PDB entry 9CXM | X-ray diffraction, 1.76 A resolution | chains A and B

Chain A (and B):
Name: Fructosamine-3-kinase
Source organism: Homo sapiens
Notes: EC 2.7.1.171, 2.7.1.172; chain B of this document is another copy of the same molecule, construct and numbering; everything in this record applies to it too
Reference sequence: Q9H479 (FN3K_HUMAN); aligned to UniProt positions 1-290 over residues 1-290 (the alignment contains insertions or deletions, so no single offset holds)
Sequence (291 residues; each row starts with the number of its first residue; numbering starts at 0):
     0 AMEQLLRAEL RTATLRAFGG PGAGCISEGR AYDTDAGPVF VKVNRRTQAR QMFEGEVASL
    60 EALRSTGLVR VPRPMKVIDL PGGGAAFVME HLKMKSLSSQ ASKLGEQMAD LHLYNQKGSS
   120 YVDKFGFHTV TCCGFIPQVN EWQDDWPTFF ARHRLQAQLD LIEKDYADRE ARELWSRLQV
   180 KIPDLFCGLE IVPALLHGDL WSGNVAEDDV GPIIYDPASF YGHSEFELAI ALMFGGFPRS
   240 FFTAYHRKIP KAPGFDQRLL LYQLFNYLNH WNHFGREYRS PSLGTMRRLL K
Unresolved in the structure: 20-25 (chain B: 19-20)
Differences from the reference sequence: expression tag (0); linker (117-119)
Curated features (UniProtKB/Swiss-Prot):
  - binding site (ATP): Glu89 to Leu91
  - modified residue: Met1 (N-acetylmethionine)
Residues lining bound ligands: ADP (adenosine-5'-diphosphate): Ser26, Phe39, Lys41, Pro71, Met88, Glu89, His90, Leu91, Met93, Gly202, Asn203, Tyr214, Asp215

How chain A and chain B interact:
Pairs across the interface (71; chain A residue first):
  Met1(A) with Val42(B), hydrophobic; Arg44(B); Leu79(B), hydrophobic
  Leu4(A) with Ile77(B), hydrophobic; Asp78(B); Leu79(B), hydrophobic; Pro80(B)
  Leu5(A) with Tyr31(B), hydrophobic; Val87(B), hydrophobic
  Glu8(A) with Lys75(B); Ile77(B)
  Leu9(A) with Val87(B), hydrophobic
  Thr11(A) with Thr33(B); Asp34(B), hydrogen bond (side chain-backbone)
  Ala12(A) with Asp34(B), hydrogen bond (backbone-side chain)
  Thr13(A) with Asp32(B); Thr33(B); Asp34(B), hydrogen bond (backbone-side chain)
  Leu14(A) with Tyr31(B), hydrophobic; Asp32(B)
  Arg15(A) with Tyr31(B); Asp32(B), hydrogen bond (backbone-backbone)
  Ala16(A) with Ala30(B); Tyr31(B)
  Phe17(A) with Ala30(B), hydrogen bond (backbone-backbone); Tyr31(B); Asp32(B); Pro37(B), hydrophobic; His90(B)
  Gly19(A) with Gly21(B), hydrogen bond (backbone-backbone)
  Ser26(A) with Glu276(B)
  Ala30(A) with Ala16(B); Phe17(B), hydrogen bond (backbone-backbone)
  Tyr31(A) with Leu5(B), hydrophobic; Leu14(B), hydrophobic; Arg15(B); Ala16(B)
  Asp32(A) with Thr13(B); Leu14(B); Arg15(B), hydrogen bond (backbone-backbone)
  Thr33(A) with Thr11(B); Leu14(B)
  Asp34(A) with Thr11(B), hydrogen bond; Ala12(B), hydrogen bond (side chain-backbone); Thr13(B), hydrogen bond
  Asn43(A) with Glu276(B), hydrogen bond
  Arg45(A) with Glu276(B), hydrogen bond (side chain-backbone); Tyr277(B); Ser279(B), hydrogen bond; Pro280(B)
  Lys75(A) with Glu8(B), salt bridge
  Ile77(A) with Leu4(B), hydrophobic; Glu8(B)
  Leu79(A) with Met1(B), hydrophobic; Leu4(B), hydrophobic
  Val87(A) with Leu5(B), hydrophobic; Leu9(B), hydrophobic
  Phe134(A) with Glu276(B)
  Tyr165(A) with Asp164(B); Tyr165(B)
  Asn271(A) with Arg275(B)
  His272(A) with Tyr165(B); Gly274(B); Arg275(B), hydrogen bond (backbone-backbone)
  Phe273(A) with Tyr165(B), hydrogen bond (backbone-side chain); Phe273(B); Gly274(B)
  Gly274(A) with Asp164(B); Tyr165(B)
  Arg275(A) with Lys163(B); Asp164(B), hydrogen bond (backbone-backbone)
Interface residues without a listed pair, chain A (43 interface residues in all): Glu2, Arg10, Val38, Val40, Val42, Arg44, Met74, Asp78, Pro80, Ala85, Asp164
Interface residues without a listed pair, chain B (44 interface residues in all): Glu2, Val38, Val40, Met74, Ala166, Tyr266

In short:
43 residues of chain A and 44 residues of chain B are in contact, with 17 hydrogen bonds and 1 salt bridge.
Polar pairs include Lys75(A)-Glu8(B), Thr11(A)-Asp34(B) and Ala12(A)-Asp34(B). Chain A binds ADP. From
UniProt: 3 ATP-binding residues on chain A.
Chain A and chain B are both Fructosamine-3-kinase (Homo sapiens); the structure, Crystal structure of Human
FN3K bound with ATP and DMF, was determined by X-ray diffraction (same publication as 9CX8, 9CXN, 9CXO, 9CXV
and 9CXW).
